7CRP - chains M and K of the 11 polymer chains in the assembly; structure by electron microscopy, 3.20 A resolution.

Chain M:
Molecule: Histone H3
From: Xenopus laevis
UniProt: Q92133 (Q92133_XENLA); residues 1-135 here correspond to UniProt positions 2-136 (UniProt number = residue number + 1)
Sequence (135 residues; each row starts with the number of its first residue):
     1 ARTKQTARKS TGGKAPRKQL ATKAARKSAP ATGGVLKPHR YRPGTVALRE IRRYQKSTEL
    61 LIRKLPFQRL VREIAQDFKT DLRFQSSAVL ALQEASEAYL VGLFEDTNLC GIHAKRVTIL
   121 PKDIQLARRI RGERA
Not modelled in the structure: 1-31, 135
Modified positions: Leu36 (norleucine; NLE); Leu90 (norleucine; NLE); Leu120 (norleucine; NLE)
Differences from the reference sequence: engineered mutation Leu36 (Lys37 in Q92133), Leu90 (Met91 in Q92133), Leu120 (Met121 in Q92133)
From the paper describing this entry:
  - mutagenesis - Y41A, R49A, R52A: decreased catalytic activity
  - conformationally variable residues (loop rearrangement): Pro38 to His39

Chain K:
Molecule: 187-nt DNA strand
From: Xenopus laevis
Sequence (187 nucleotides; row label = number of the first residue in the row):
     1 ATCGCGACAC CGGCACTGGA ACAGGATGTA TATATCTGAC ACGTGCCTGG AGACTAGGGA
    61 GTAATCCCCT TGGCGGTTAA AACGCGGGGG ACAGCGCGTA CGTGCGTTTA AGCGGTGCTA
   121 GAGCTGTCTA CGACCAATTG AGCGGCCTCG GCACCGGGAT TCTCCAGGGG ATCGGGCATC
   181 ACCCGAT
Not modelled in the structure: 1-9, 178-187

How chain M and chain K interact:
Pairs across the interface (11):
  Arg40(M) with DG86(K), base contact
  Arg63(M) with DA81(K), salt bridge to the phosphate
  Arg72(M) with DT71(K), salt bridge to the phosphate
  Arg83(M) with DT70(K), base contact; DT71(K), phosphate contact
  Phe84(M) with DT70(K), sugar contact; DT71(K), phosphate contact
  Gln85(M) with DT70(K), phosphate contact
  Ser86(M) with DT70(K), hydrogen bond to the phosphate
  Val117(M) with DA91(K), hydrogen bond to the phosphate
  Thr118(M) with DA91(K), hydrogen bond to the phosphate
Other interface residues (no listed pair), chain M (11 interface residues in all): Arg116, Leu120
Other interface residues (no listed pair), chain K (8 interface residues in all): DA80, DG90, DC92

Summary:
11 residues of chain M face 8 of chain K across their interface; the contacts include 3 hydrogen bonds and 2
salt bridges. Polar contacts include Ser86(M)-DT70(K), Val117(M)-DA91(K) and Thr118(M)-DA91(K). The paper
reports that Y41A, R49A and R52A of chain M reduce catalytic activity; conformational variability at Pro38(M).
Chain M is Histone H3 and chain K is a 187-nt DNA strand, both from Xenopus laevis; the structure, NSD3
bearing E1181K/T1232A dual mutation in complex with 187-bp NCP (1:1 binding mode), was determined by electron
microscopy, deposited together with 7CRO, 7CRQ and 7CRR.
